Entry 5O8U (X-ray diffraction, 2.00 A resolution); this record covers chain A.

[Chain A]
Molecule: Mitogen-activated protein kinase 14
Source organism: Homo sapiens
Notes: EC 2.7.11.24
UniProt: Q16539 (MK14_HUMAN); numbering as in UniProt (aligned over 1-360)
Sequence (360 residues; row label = number of the first residue in the row):
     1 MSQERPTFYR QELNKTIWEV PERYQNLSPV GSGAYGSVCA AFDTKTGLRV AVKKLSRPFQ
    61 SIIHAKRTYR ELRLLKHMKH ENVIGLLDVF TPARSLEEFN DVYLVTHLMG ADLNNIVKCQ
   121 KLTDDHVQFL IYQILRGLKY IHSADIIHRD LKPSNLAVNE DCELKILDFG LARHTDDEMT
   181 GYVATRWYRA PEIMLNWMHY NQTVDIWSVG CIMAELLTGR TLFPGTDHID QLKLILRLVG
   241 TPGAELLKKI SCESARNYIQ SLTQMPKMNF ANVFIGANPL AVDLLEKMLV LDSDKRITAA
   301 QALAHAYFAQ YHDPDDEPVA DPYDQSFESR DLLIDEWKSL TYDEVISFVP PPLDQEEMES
Disordered / not traced: 1-4, 32-35, 169-181, 353-360
Covalently attached groups: compound 9O5 linked to C252
Sequence notes: engineered mutation C252 (Ser in Q16539)
Residues lining bound ligands: 9O5 (4-[3-[7-azanyl-4-(2-phenylethylamino)quinazolin-2-yl]phenyl]butan-2-one): P191, E192, L195, N196, W197, M198, H199, L232, L236, P242, L246, K249, I250, S251, A255, Y258, I259, L291, D292, S293, D294
UniProt features mapped onto this chain:
  - motif: T180 to Y182 (TXY)
  - active site: D168 (Proton acceptor)
  - binding site (ATP): V30 to V38, K53
  - modified residue: S2 (N-acetylserine), T16 (Phosphothreonine), K53 (N6-acetyllysine), K152 (N6-acetyllysine), T180 (Phosphothreonine), Y182 (Phosphotyrosine), T263 (Phosphothreonine), Y323 (Phosphotyrosine)
  - natural variant: A51 (A51V: In a gastric adenocarcinoma sample), P322 (P322R: In a lung adenocarcinoma sample)
  - mutagenesis: A34 (A34V: Lowered kinase activity), K53 (K53R: Loss of kinase activity), K54 (K54R: Impairs MAP2K6/MKK6-dependent autophosphorylation), Y69 (Y69H: Lowered kinase activity), D168 (D168A: Loss of kinase activity), T175 (T175A: No effect on either the kinase activity or tyrosine phosphorylation), D176 (D176A: Emulation of the active state. Increase in activity; when associated with S-327 or L-327), D177 (D177A: Loss of kinase activity), T180 (T180E: Loss of kinase activity), Y182 (Y182F: Loss of kinase activity), A320 (A320T: Lowered kinase activity), F327 (F327L: Emulation of the active state. Increase in activity; when associated with A-176; F327S: Emulation of the active state. Increase in activity; when associated with A-176), 1 further mutagenesis entry in UniProt

[In short]
Compound 9O5 is covalently linked to C252. UniProt lists active-site residue D168, 10 ATP-binding residues and
13 mutagenesis sites.
Chain A is Mitogen-activated protein kinase 14 (Homo sapiens); the structure, Covalent Inhibitor 4b bound to
the Lipid Pocket of p38alpha Mutant S252C, was determined by X-ray diffraction, deposited together with 5O8V.
